PDB entry 7LQM | X-ray diffraction, 2.30 A resolution | chains A and B

== Chain A (and B) ==
Molecule: Glucosamine-6-phosphate deaminase
From: Pasteurella multocida (strain Pm70)
Notes: EC 3.5.99.6; chain B of this document is another copy of the same molecule, construct and numbering; everything in this record applies to it too
UniProtKB: Q9CMF4 (NAGB_PASMU); residues 16-282 here correspond to UniProt positions 1-267 (UniProt number = residue number - 15)
Chain sequence (284 residues; numbered -1 to 282; the number before each row is that of its first residue; numbers below 1 keep their minus sign (Met-1 is residue -1)):
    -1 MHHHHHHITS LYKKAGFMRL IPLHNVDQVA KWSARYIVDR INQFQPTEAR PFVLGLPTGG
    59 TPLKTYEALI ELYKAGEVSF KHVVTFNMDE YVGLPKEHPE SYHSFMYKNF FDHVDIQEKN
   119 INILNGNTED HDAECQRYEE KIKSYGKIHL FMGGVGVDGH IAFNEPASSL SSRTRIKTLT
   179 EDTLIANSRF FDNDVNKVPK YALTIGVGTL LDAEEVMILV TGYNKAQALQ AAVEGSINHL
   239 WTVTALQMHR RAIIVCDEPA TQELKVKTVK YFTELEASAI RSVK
Disordered / not traced: -1 to 15, 235-238, 278-282 (chain B: -1 to 15, 237-238)
Construct notes: expression tag (-1 to 15)
UniProt features mapped onto this chain:
  - active site: Asp87 (Proton acceptor), Asp156 (For ring-opening step), His158 (Proton acceptor), Glu163 (For ring-opening step)
  - site (Part of the allosteric site): Ser166, Arg173, Lys175, Thr176, Tyr269

== Interface between chain A and chain B ==
Contacting residue pairs - 20 pairs, chain A then chain B:
  Glu256(A) - Lys268(B)  salt bridge
  Thr259(A) - Val264(B)
  Gln260(A) - Val264(B)
  Gln260(A) - Lys265(B)  hydrogen bond (backbone-backbone)
  Gln260(A) - Lys268(B)
  Glu261(A) - Lys263(B)  salt bridge
  Glu261(A) - Lys265(B)  salt bridge
  Leu262(A) - Lys263(B)
  Leu262(A) - Val264(B)  hydrogen bond (backbone-backbone)
  Lys263(A) - Glu261(B)  salt bridge
  Lys263(A) - Leu262(B)
  Val264(A) - Thr259(B)
  Val264(A) - Gln260(B)
  Val264(A) - Leu262(B)  hydrogen bond (backbone-backbone)
  Val264(A) - Lys263(B)
  Val264(A) - Val267(B)  hydrophobic
  Lys265(A) - Gln260(B)  hydrogen bond (backbone-backbone)
  Lys265(A) - Glu261(B)  salt bridge
  Val267(A) - Val264(B)  hydrophobic
  Lys268(A) - Gln260(B)
Other interface residues (no listed pair), chain A (11 interface residues in all): Gln228
Other interface residues (no listed pair), chain B (11 interface residues in all): Gln228, Glu256

== In short ==
Chain A and chain B each contribute 11 residues to their interface, with 4 hydrogen bonds and 5 salt bridges.
Polar pairs include Glu256(A)-Lys268(B), Glu261(A)-Lys263(B) and Glu261(A)-Lys265(B). From UniProt: 4
active-site residues on chain A.
Both chains are Glucosamine-6-phosphate deaminase (Pasteurella multocida (strain Pm70)). Entry 7LQM
(Glucosamie-6-phosphate Deaminase from Pasturella multocida) was determined by X-ray diffraction together with
7LQN from the same study.
